PDB entry 5A6Z | X-ray diffraction, 1.50 A resolution | chains B and C of the 4 polymer chains in the assembly

# Chain B (and C)
Name: LECB
From: Pseudomonas aeruginosa
Notes: chain C of this document is another copy of the same molecule, construct and numbering; everything in this record applies to it too
Reference sequence: U8MRX2 (U8MRX2_PSEAI); residues 1-114 here correspond to UniProt positions 2-115 (UniProt number = residue number + 1)
Chain sequence (114 residues; each row starts with the number of its first residue):
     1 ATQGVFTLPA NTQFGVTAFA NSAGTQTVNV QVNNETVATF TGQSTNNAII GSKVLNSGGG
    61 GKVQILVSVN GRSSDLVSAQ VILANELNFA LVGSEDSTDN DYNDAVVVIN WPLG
Bound ions: Ca2+ site 1: Asn21, Asp101, Asn103, Asp104 (together with alpha-L-fucopyranose) (shared with 1 residue of chain A); Ca2+ site 2: Glu95, Asp99, Asp101, Asp104 (together with alpha-L-fucopyranose); Ca2+ site 3: Gly114 (together with alpha-L-fucopyranose) (shared with 4 residues of chain A)
What the authors report for this chain:
  - binding site for alpha-L-fucopyranose: Ala23, Thr45, Asp96, Asp99, Gly114
  - binding site for N-acetylglucosamine: Asp96
  - binding site for beta-D-galactopyranose: Ser97

# How chain B and chain C interact
Pairs across the interface - 7 pairs, chain B then chain C:
  Ala1(B) - Asp75(C)  hydrogen bond (backbone-side chain)
  Ala1(B) - Val77(C)  hydrophobic
  Ala1(B) - Tyr102(C)
  Asp75(B) - Ala1(C)  hydrogen bond (side chain-backbone)
  Val77(B) - Ala1(C)  hydrophobic
  Val77(B) - Gln3(C)
  Tyr102(B) - Ala1(C)
Interface residues without a listed pair, chain B (5 interface residues in all): Gln3

# In short
The chain B/chain C interface involves 5 residues from each chain, with 2 hydrogen bonds. The hydrogen-bonded
pair is Ala1(B)-Asp75(C). The Ca2+ site 1 is built by Asn21(B), Asp101(B), Asn103(B) and Asp104(B). From the
paper: a binding site for alpha-L-fucopyranose at Ala23(B), Thr45(B) and Asp96(B) among others; a binding site
for N-acetylglucosamine at Asp96(B).
Both chains are LECB (Pseudomonas aeruginosa). Entry 5A6Z (Structure of the LecB lectin from Pseudomonas
aeruginosa strain PA14 in complex with lewis a) was determined by X-ray diffraction, deposited together with
5A6Q, 5A6X and 5A6Y.
